3PSV - chains A and B; structure by X-ray diffraction, 2.00 A resolution.

== Chain A (and B) ==
Molecule: Triosephosphate isomerase
Organism: Plasmodium falciparum
Notes: EC 5.3.1.1; chain B of this document is another copy of the same molecule, construct and numbering; everything in this record applies to it too
UniProtKB: Q07412 (TPIS_PLAFA); residue numbers follow UniProt; this construct covers 1-248
Sequence (248 residues; row label = number of the first residue in the row):
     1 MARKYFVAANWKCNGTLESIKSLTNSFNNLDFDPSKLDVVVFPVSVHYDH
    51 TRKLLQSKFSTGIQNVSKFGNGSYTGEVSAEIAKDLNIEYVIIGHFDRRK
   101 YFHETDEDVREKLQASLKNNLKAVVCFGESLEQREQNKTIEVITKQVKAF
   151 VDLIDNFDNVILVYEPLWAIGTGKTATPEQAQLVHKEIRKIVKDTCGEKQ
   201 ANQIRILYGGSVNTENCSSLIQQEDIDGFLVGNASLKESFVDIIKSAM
Unresolved in the structure: 1-2, 172-174 (chain B: 1-2, 170-171)
Differences from the reference sequence: engineered mutation Asp97 (Glu in Q07412), Val163 (Ala in Q07412)
UniProt features mapped onto this chain:
  - active site: His95 (Electrophile), Glu165 (Proton acceptor)
  - binding site (D-glyceraldehyde 3-phosphate): Asn10, Lys12, Gly171, Leu230, Gly232, Asn233
  - mutagenesis: Ser73 (S73A: 3-fold decrease in substrate affinity; when associated with S-96), Phe96 (F96A: 2-fold decrease in substrate affinity; F96H: 6.7-fold decrease in substrate affinity; F96S: 5.5-fold decrease in substrate affinity. 3-fold decrease in substrate affinity ...), Leu167 (L167V: 3-fold decrease in substrate affinity; when associated with S-96)

== How chain A and chain B interact ==
Residue-residue contacts (78; chain A residue first):
  Asn10(A) - Thr75(B)  hydrogen bond
  Lys12(A) - Gly72(B)
  Lys12(A) - Ser73(B)  hydrogen bond
  Lys12(A) - Thr75(B)
  Cys13(A) - Asn71(B)  hydrogen bond (backbone-side chain)
  Cys13(A) - Gly72(B)  hydrogen bond (backbone-backbone)
  Cys13(A) - Tyr74(B)
  Cys13(A) - Glu77(B)  hydrogen bond (side chain-backbone)
  Cys13(A) - Ser79(B)  hydrogen bond (side chain-backbone)
  Cys13(A) - Ile82(B)  hydrophobic
  Asn14(A) - Gly72(B)
  Gly15(A) - Ile82(B)
  Thr16(A) - Asp85(B)
  Leu17(A) - Asp85(B)  hydrogen bond (backbone-side chain)
  Leu17(A) - Leu86(B)  hydrophobic
  Val44(A) - Glu77(B)
  Val44(A) - Val78(B)  hydrophobic
  Val44(A) - Ile82(B)  hydrophobic
  Ser45(A) - Ser45(B)  hydrogen bond
  Ser45(A) - Val46(B)
  Ser45(A) - Val78(B)
  Val46(A) - Ser45(B)
  Val46(A) - Val78(B)  hydrophobic
  Val46(A) - Ile82(B)  hydrophobic
  Val46(A) - Leu86(B)  hydrophobic
  His47(A) - Ile82(B)
  His47(A) - Leu86(B)
  Asp49(A) - Asp49(B)
  Gln64(A) - Thr75(B)
  Gln64(A) - Gly76(B)  hydrogen bond (side chain-backbone)
  Phe69(A) - Tyr101(B)  hydrophobic
  Phe69(A) - Phe102(B)  hydrophobic
  Asn71(A) - Cys13(B)
  Asn71(A) - Asn14(B)
  Gly72(A) - Lys12(B)
  Gly72(A) - Cys13(B)  hydrogen bond (backbone-backbone)
  Gly72(A) - Asn14(B)
  Ser73(A) - Lys12(B)  hydrogen bond
  Ser73(A) - Asp97(B)
  Tyr74(A) - Cys13(B)
  Tyr74(A) - Asp97(B)  hydrogen bond (backbone-side chain)
  Tyr74(A) - Tyr101(B)  hydrophobic
  Thr75(A) - Asn10(B)  hydrogen bond
  Thr75(A) - Lys12(B)
  Thr75(A) - Gln64(B)
  Thr75(A) - His95(B)  hydrogen bond
  Thr75(A) - Asp97(B)  hydrogen bond
  Thr75(A) - Arg98(B)  hydrogen bond (backbone-side chain)
  Gly76(A) - Gln64(B)  hydrogen bond (backbone-side chain)
  Gly76(A) - Arg98(B)
  Glu77(A) - Cys13(B)  hydrogen bond (backbone-side chain)
  Glu77(A) - Val44(B)
  Glu77(A) - Arg98(B)  salt bridge
  Glu77(A) - Phe102(B)
  Val78(A) - Val44(B)  hydrophobic
  Val78(A) - Ser45(B)
  Val78(A) - Val46(B)  hydrophobic
  Ser79(A) - Cys13(B)  hydrogen bond (backbone-side chain)
  Ile82(A) - Gly15(B)
  Ile82(A) - Val44(B)  hydrophobic
  Ile82(A) - Val46(B)  hydrophobic
  Ile82(A) - His47(B)
  Asp85(A) - Thr16(B)
  Asp85(A) - Leu17(B)  hydrogen bond (side chain-backbone)
  Leu86(A) - Leu17(B)  hydrophobic
  Leu86(A) - Val46(B)
  Leu86(A) - His47(B)
  His95(A) - Thr75(B)  hydrogen bond
  Asp97(A) - Ser73(B)
  Asp97(A) - Tyr74(B)
  Asp97(A) - Thr75(B)  hydrogen bond
  Arg98(A) - Thr75(B)  hydrogen bond (side chain-backbone)
  Arg98(A) - Gly76(B)
  Arg98(A) - Glu77(B)  salt bridge
  Tyr101(A) - Phe69(B)  hydrophobic
  Tyr101(A) - Tyr74(B)  hydrophobic
  Phe102(A) - Glu77(B)
  His103(A) - His103(B)  hydrogen bond
Interface residues without a listed pair, chain A (37 interface residues in all): Lys53, Ile63, Asn65, Gly70, Ile88
Interface residues without a listed pair, chain B (37 interface residues in all): Lys53, Ile63, Asn65, Gly70, Ile88

== Summary ==
The chain A/chain B interface involves 37 residues from each chain, with 24 hydrogen bonds and 2 salt bridges.
Among the polar pairs are Glu77(A)-Arg98(B), Asn10(A)-Thr75(B) and Lys12(A)-Ser73(B).
Chain A and chain B are both Triosephosphate isomerase (Plasmodium falciparum); the structure, Structure of
E97D mutant of TIM from Plasmodium falciparum, was determined by X-ray diffraction together with 3PSW from the
same study.
